8UIW - chains N and H of the 3 polymer chains in the assembly; structure by X-ray diffraction, 2.77 A resolution.

[Chain N]
Molecule: yjdF RNA (R. gauvreauii)
Sequence (128 nucleotides; row label = number of the first residue in the row):
     1 XGACAAAGAU AAAAACACAA CGUAUGGCGA AACACGUCAU ACAGAUCCGG UAGGUAGUCC
    61 GGACAUAAAC AGCGGUAUAA AGCGCUGUUU AUAAGUAACC UUCCUCCUUA GGUCGUCCAU
   121 UCUUUGUC
Disordered / not traced: 76-81
Modified residues: GTP (guanosine-5'-triphosphate) at position 1
Metal / ion sites: Mg2+ near C59 (its only coordinating residue here)
Ligand contacts: chelerythrine (CTI; 1,2-dimethoxy-12-methyl[1,3]benzodioxolo[5,6-c]phenanthridin-12-ium): A14, A15, U51, A52, U55, A56, U96, U116
From the paper describing this entry:
  - binding site for chelerythrine: A14, U55, A56

[Chain H]
Name: Fab BL3-6 S97N heavy chain
Source organism: Mus musculus
Notes: antibody fragment or engineered binder
Chain sequence (233 residues; numbered 1 to 233; the number before each row is that of its first residue):
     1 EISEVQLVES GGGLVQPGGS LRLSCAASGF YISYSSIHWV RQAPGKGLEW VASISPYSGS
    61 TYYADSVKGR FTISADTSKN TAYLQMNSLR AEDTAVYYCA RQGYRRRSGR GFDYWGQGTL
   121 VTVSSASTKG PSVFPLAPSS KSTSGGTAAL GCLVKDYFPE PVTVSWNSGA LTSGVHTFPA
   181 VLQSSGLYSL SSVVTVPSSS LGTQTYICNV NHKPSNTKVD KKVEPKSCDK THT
Disordered / not traced: 1-3, 229-233
Disulfide bonds: Cys25-Cys99, Cys152-Cys208

[How chain N and chain H interact]
Contacting residue pairs (20; chain N residue first):
  C28(N) - Arg105(H)  salt bridge to the phosphate
  C28(N) - Arg106(H)  phosphate contact
  G29(N) - Arg105(H)  salt bridge to the phosphate
  G29(N) - Arg106(H)  salt bridge to the phosphate
  A30(N) - Tyr34(H)  stacking on the base
  A30(N) - Tyr57(H)  hydrogen bond to the sugar
  A30(N) - Tyr104(H)  hydrogen bond to the base
  A31(N) - Tyr57(H)  stacking on the base
  A31(N) - Tyr104(H)  phosphate contact
  A31(N) - Arg105(H)  hydrogen bond to the phosphate
  A32(N) - His38(H)  base contact
  A32(N) - Pro56(H)  phosphate contact
  A32(N) - Gln102(H)  hydrogen bond to the base
  A32(N) - Arg110(H)  hydrogen bond to the sugar
  C33(N) - Pro56(H)  hydrogen bond to the base
  C33(N) - Ser58(H)  hydrogen bond to the base
  C33(N) - Ser60(H)  hydrogen bond to the base
  C33(N) - Tyr62(H)  hydrogen bond to the sugar
  A34(N) - Tyr57(H)  base contact
  A34(N) - Ser58(H)  base contact
Also at the interface, not in a pair above, chain H (14 interface residues in all): Ser55, Gly103

[Summary]
The interface between chain N and chain H involves 7 residues on one side and 14 on the other; the contacts
include 9 hydrogen bonds, 3 salt bridges and 2 aromatic stacking contacts. Polar pairs include
A30(N)-Tyr104(H), A32(N)-Gln102(H) and C33(N)-Pro56(H). Chain N binds chelerythrine. From the paper: a binding
site for chelerythrine at A14(N), U55(N) and A56(N).
Chain N is yjdF RNA (R. gauvreauii) and chain H is Fab BL3-6 S97N heavy chain (Mus musculus); the structure,
yjdF riboswitch from R. gauvreauii in complex with chelerythrine bound to Fab BL3-6 S97N, was determined by
X-ray diffraction, deposited together with 8UTA.
